Entry 7NFC (electron microscopy, 4.14 A resolution (low resolution: residue-level contacts below are approximate; hydrogen-bond / salt-bridge calls are withheld)); this record covers chains H and J of the 18 polymer chains in the assembly.

# Chain H
Protein: X-ray repair cross-complementing protein 5
Source organism: Homo sapiens
Notes: EC 3.6.4.-
UniProt: P13010 (XRCC5_HUMAN); residues 1-732 here = UniProt positions 1-732
Sequence (732 residues; numbered 1 to 732; the number before each row is that of its first residue):
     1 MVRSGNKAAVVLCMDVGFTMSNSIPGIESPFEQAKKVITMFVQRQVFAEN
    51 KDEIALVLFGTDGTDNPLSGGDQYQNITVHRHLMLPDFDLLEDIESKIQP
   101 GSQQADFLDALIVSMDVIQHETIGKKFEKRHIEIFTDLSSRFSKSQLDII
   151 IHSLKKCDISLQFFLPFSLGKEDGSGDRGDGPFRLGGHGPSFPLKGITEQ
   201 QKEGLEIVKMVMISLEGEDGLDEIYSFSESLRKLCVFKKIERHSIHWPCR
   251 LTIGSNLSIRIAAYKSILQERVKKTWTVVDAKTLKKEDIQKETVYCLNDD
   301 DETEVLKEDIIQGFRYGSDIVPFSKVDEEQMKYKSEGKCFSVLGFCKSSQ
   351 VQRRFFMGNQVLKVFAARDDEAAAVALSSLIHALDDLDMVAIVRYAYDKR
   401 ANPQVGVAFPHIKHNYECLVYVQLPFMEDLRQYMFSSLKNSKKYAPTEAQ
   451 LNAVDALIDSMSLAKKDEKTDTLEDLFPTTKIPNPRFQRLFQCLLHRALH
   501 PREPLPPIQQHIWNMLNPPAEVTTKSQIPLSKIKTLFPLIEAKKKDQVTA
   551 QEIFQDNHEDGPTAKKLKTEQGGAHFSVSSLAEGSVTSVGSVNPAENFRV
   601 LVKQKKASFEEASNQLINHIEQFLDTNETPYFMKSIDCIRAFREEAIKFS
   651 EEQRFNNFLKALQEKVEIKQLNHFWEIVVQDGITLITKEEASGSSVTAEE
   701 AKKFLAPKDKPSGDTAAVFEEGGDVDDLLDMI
Disordered / not traced: 1-5, 171-180, 542-592, 709-732
Swiss-Prot annotation at these positions:
  - region: Leu138 to Leu165 (Leucine-zipper)
  - motif: Glu720 to Leu728 (EEXXXDL motif)
  - modified residue: Lys144 (N6-acetyllysine), Ser255 (Phosphoserine), Ser258 (Phosphoserine), Lys265 (N6-acetyllysine), Ser318 (Phosphoserine), Lys332 (N6-acetyllysine), Thr535 (Phosphothreonine), Ser577 (Phosphoserine), Ser579 (Phosphoserine), Ser580 (Phosphoserine), Lys660 (N6-acetyllysine), Lys665 (N6-acetyllysine), Thr715 (Phosphothreonine)
  - cross-link (Glycyl lysine isopeptide (Lys-Gly)): Lys195 (interchain with G-Cter in SUMO2), Lys532 (interchain with G-Cter in SUMO2), Lys534 (interchain with G-Cter in SUMO2), Lys566 (interchain with G-Cter in SUMO2), Lys568 (interchain with G-Cter in SUMO2), Lys669 (interchain with G-Cter in SUMO2), Lys688 (interchain with G-Cter in SUMO2)

# Chain J
Molecule: 27-nt DNA strand
Sequence (27 nucleotides; numbered 12 to 38; the number before each row is that of its first residue):
    12 CATAATAATAGTTTTTAGTTTATTGGG

# Interface between chain H and chain J
Contacting residue pairs (6):
  His246(H) - DG36(J)
  Arg271(H) - DG29(J)
  Thr275(H) - DT30(J)
  Arg400(H) - DA33(J)
  Arg400(H) - DT34(J)
  Arg486(H) - DG29(J)
Other interface residues (no listed pair), chain H (7 interface residues in all): Ile245, Lys338
Other interface residues (no listed pair), chain J (6 interface residues in all): DT35

# Overview
The interface between chain H and chain J involves 7 residues on one side and 6 on the other.
Here chain H is X-ray repair cross-complementing protein 5 (Homo sapiens) and chain J is a 27-nt DNA strand.
Entry 7NFC (Cryo-EM structure of NHEJ super-complex (dimer)) was determined by electron microscopy (same
publication as 7NFE).
